7TCT - chains A and L of the 4 polymer chains in the assembly; structure by X-ray diffraction, 2.50 A resolution.

Chain A:
Name: Integrin alpha-IIb heavy chain
Source organism: Homo sapiens
UniProtKB: P08514 (ITA2B_HUMAN); residues 1-457 here correspond to UniProt positions 32-488 (UniProt number = residue number + 31)
Sequence (457 residues; row label = number of the first residue in the row):
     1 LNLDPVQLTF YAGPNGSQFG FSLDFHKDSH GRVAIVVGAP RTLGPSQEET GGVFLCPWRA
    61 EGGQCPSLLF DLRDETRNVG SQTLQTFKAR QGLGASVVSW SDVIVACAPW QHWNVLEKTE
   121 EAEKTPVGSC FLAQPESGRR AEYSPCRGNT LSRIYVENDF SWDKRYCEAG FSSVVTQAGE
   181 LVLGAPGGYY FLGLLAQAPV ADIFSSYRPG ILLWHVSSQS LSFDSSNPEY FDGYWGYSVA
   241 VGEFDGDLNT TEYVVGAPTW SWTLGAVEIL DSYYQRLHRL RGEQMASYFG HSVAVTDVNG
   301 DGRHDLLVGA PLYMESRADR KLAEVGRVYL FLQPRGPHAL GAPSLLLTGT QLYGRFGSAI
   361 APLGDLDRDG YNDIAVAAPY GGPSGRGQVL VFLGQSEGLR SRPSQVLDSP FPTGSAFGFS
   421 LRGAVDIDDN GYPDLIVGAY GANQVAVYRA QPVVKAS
Unresolved in the structure: 454-457
Disulfides: C56-C65, C107-C130, C146-C167
Bound ions: Ca2+ site 1: E243, D245, D247, T250, E252; Ca2+ site 2: D297, N299, D301, R303, D305; Ca2+ site 3: D365, D367, D369, Y371, D373; Ca2+ site 4: D426, D428, N430, Y432, D434
Ligand contacts: I1F ({5-[N-(4-carbamimidoylbenzoyl)-4-nitro-L-phenylalanyl]-4,5,6,7-tetrahydro-2H-pyrazolo[4,3-c]pyridin-2-yl}acetic acid): D159, F160, Y189, Y190, L192, D224, S225, S226, F231
Curated features (UniProtKB/Swiss-Prot):
  - binding site (Ca(2+)): E243, D245, D247, T250, E252, D297, N299, D301, R303, D305, D365, D367, D369, Y371, D373, D426, D428, N430, Y432, D434
  - glycosylation (N-linked (GlcNAc...) asparagine): N15, N249

Chain L:
Name: Fab light chain
Source organism: Mus musculus
Notes: antibody fragment or engineered binder
Sequence (214 residues; row label = number of the first residue in the row):
     1 DILMTQSPSS MSVSLGDTVS ITCHASQGIS SNIGWLQQKP GKSFMGLIYY GTNLVDGVPS
    61 RFSGSGSGAD YSLTISSLDS EDFADYYCVQ YAQLPYTFGG GTKLEIKRAD AAPTVSIFPP
   121 SSEQLTSGGA SVVCFLNNFY PKDINVKWKI DGSERQNGVL NSWTDQDSKD STYSMSSTLT
   181 LTKDEYERHN SYTCEATHKT STSPIVKSFN RNEC
Disulfides: C23-C88, C134-C194

Interface between chain A and chain L:
Pairs across the interface (19; chain A residue first):
  R77(A) - N32(L)  hydrogen bond
  R77(A) - Y50(L)
  R77(A) - Y91(L)
  N78(A) - N32(L)  hydrogen bond (backbone-side chain)
  N78(A) - A92(L)
  V79(A) - N32(L)
  V79(A) - Y91(L)
  V79(A) - A92(L)
  G80(A) - Y91(L)  hydrogen bond (backbone-backbone)
  G80(A) - A92(L)  hydrogen bond (backbone-backbone)
  G80(A) - L94(L)
  S81(A) - A92(L)  hydrogen bond (backbone-backbone)
  S81(A) - Q93(L)
  S81(A) - L94(L)  hydrogen bond (side chain-backbone)
  R208(A) - Y49(L)
  R208(A) - N53(L)
  P209(A) - Y50(L)
  G210(A) - Y50(L)
  I211(A) - Y50(L)  hydrophobic
Other interface residues (no listed pair), chain L (9 interface residues in all): D56

Overview:
Chain A and chain L each contribute 9 residues to their interface; the contacts include 6 hydrogen bonds.
Polar pairs include R77(A)-N32(L), N78(A)-N32(L) and S81(A)-L94(L). Ligands of chain A: compound I1F. UniProt
lists 20 Ca2+-binding residues on chain A.
Here chain A is Integrin alpha-IIb heavy chain (Homo sapiens) and chain L is Fab light chain (Mus musculus).
Entry 7TCT (Integrin alpha IIB beta3 complex with UR2922) was determined by X-ray diffraction together with
7L8P, 7TD8, 7THO, 7TMZ, 7TPD, 7U60 and 15 further entries from the same study.
